8D4L - chains A and B; structure by X-ray diffraction, 1.70 A resolution.

Chain A (and B):
Molecule: 3C-like proteinase nsp5
Organism: Severe acute respiratory syndrome coronavirus 2
Notes: EC 3.4.22.69; chain B of this document is another copy of the same molecule, construct and numbering; everything in this record applies to it too
UniProt: P0DTD1 (R1AB_SARS2); residues 1-306 here correspond to UniProt positions 3264-3569 (UniProt number = residue number + 3263)
Amino-acid sequence (306 residues; each row starts with the number of its first residue):
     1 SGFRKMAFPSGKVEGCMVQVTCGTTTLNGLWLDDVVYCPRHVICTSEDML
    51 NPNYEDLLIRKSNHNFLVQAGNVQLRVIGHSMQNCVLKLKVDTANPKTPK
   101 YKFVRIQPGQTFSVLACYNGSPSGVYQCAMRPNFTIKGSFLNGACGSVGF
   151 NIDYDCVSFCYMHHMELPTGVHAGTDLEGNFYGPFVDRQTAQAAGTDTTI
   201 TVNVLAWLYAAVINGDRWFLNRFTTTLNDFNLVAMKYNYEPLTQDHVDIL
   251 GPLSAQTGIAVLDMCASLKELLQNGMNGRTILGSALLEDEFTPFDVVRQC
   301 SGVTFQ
Unresolved in the structure: 306
Construct notes: engineered mutation Ala-144 (Ser3407 in P0DTD1)
Swiss-Prot annotation at these positions:
  - active site: His-41 (For 3CL-PRO activity), Cys-145 (Nucleophile)
  - site: Gln-306 (Cleavage)
  - cross-link (Glycyl lysine isopeptide (Lys-Gly)): Lys-5 (interchain with G-Cter in ubiquitin), Lys-90 (interchain with G-Cter in ubiquitin)
From the paper describing this entry:
  - mutagenesis - S144A (1.8-fold), M165D (>14-fold), M165F (>14-fold), M165G (>14-fold), M165H (>14-fold), M165K (>14-fold), M165P (>14-fold), M165R (>14-fold), M165W (>14-fold), M165Y (41.7-fold), E166G (7.4-fold), E166H (>17.5-fold), E166I (>17.5-fold), E166K (>17.5-fold), E166L (>17.5-fold), E166Y (>17.5-fold), H172A (11.3-fold), H172C (>21.0-fold), H172D (>21.0-fold), H172E (>21.0-fold), H172F, H172G (>21.0-fold), H172I (>21.0-fold), H172K (>21.0-fold), H172L (>21.0-fold), H172M (>21.0-fold), H172N (>21.0-fold), H172Q (3.2-fold), H172R (>21.0-fold), H172S (>21.0-fold), H172T (>21.0-fold), H172V (>21.0-fold), H172Y (13.9-fold), Q192A (6.2-fold), Q192C (7.0-fold), Q192F (3.5-fold), Q192H (8.2-fold), Q192I (5.6-fold), Q192L (4.3-fold), Q192P (7.6-fold), Q192S (8.9-fold), Q192T (9.2-fold), Q192V (9.0-fold), Q192W (8.0-fold): decreased catalytic activity
  - mutagenesis - S144A, H172Y: decreased growth
  - mutagenesis - S144A (20.5-fold), M165T (29.9-fold), E166G (16.4-fold), H172A (>113.7-fold), H172F (>42-fold), H172Q (>42-fold), Q192A, Q192C (>22.2-fold), Q192F (>22.2-fold), Q192H (>22.2-fold), Q192I, Q192L, Q192P, Q192S, Q192T, Q192V (>22.2-fold), Q192W (>22.2-fold): decreased binding to nirmatrelvir
  - catalytic residues: His-41, Gly-143, Cys-145 (citing earlier work)
  - mutagenesis - H41M, H41T, H41Y, H163W: abolished catalytic activity
  - mutagenesis - T135I, H164N (4.2-fold), M165A, M165C, M165I, M165T, M165V, E166Q: unchanged catalytic activity
  - mutagenesis - M49I, M49L (1.74-fold), Q189E (1.9-fold): increased catalytic activity
  - mutagenesis - Q192F (>25.5-fold): decreased binding to PF-00835231
  - mutagenesis - Q192F (>7.7-fold): decreased binding to GC-376
  - mutagenesis - M49I, M49L, M49T, M49V: unchanged binding to nirmatrelvir
  - mutagenesis - T135I, H164N: unchanged binding to all three inhibitors

Chain A / chain B interface:
Residue-residue contacts (95):
  Ser-1(A) / Gly-138(B)
  Ser-1(A) / Ser-139(B)
  Ser-1(A) / Phe-140(B)  hydrogen bond (backbone-backbone)
  Ser-1(A) / Glu-166(B)  hydrogen bond
  Ser-1(A) / Gly-170(B)
  Ser-1(A) / His-172(B)
  Gly-2(A) / Gly-138(B)
  Gly-2(A) / Ser-139(B)  hydrogen bond (backbone-side chain)
  Phe-3(A) / Gly-138(B)
  Arg-4(A) / Tyr-126(B)
  Arg-4(A) / Gln-127(B)  hydrogen bond (side chain-backbone)
  Arg-4(A) / Cys-128(B)
  Arg-4(A) / Lys-137(B)  hydrogen bond (side chain-backbone)
  Arg-4(A) / Ser-139(B)
  Arg-4(A) / Glu-290(B)  salt bridge
  Lys-5(A) / Arg-4(B)
  Lys-5(A) / Tyr-126(B)
  Met-6(A) / Gly-124(B)
  Met-6(A) / Val-125(B)
  Met-6(A) / Tyr-126(B)  hydrophobic
  Met-6(A) / Ser-139(B)
  Ala-7(A) / Gly-124(B)
  Ala-7(A) / Val-125(B)  hydrogen bond (backbone-backbone)
  Phe-8(A) / Val-125(B)
  Pro-9(A) / Ser-10(B)
  Pro-9(A) / Glu-14(B)
  Pro-9(A) / Pro-122(B)  hydrophobic
  Pro-9(A) / Ser-123(B)
  Ser-10(A) / Pro-9(B)
  Ser-10(A) / Ser-10(B)  hydrogen bond (side chain-backbone)
  Ser-10(A) / Glu-14(B)  hydrogen bond (backbone-side chain)
  Gly-11(A) / Gly-11(B)
  Gly-11(A) / Glu-14(B)  hydrogen bond (backbone-side chain)
  Glu-14(A) / Pro-9(B)
  Glu-14(A) / Ser-10(B)  hydrogen bond (side chain-backbone)
  Glu-14(A) / Gly-11(B)  hydrogen bond (side chain-backbone)
  Tyr-118(A) / Gly-302(B)
  Tyr-118(A) / Thr-304(B)
  Ser-121(A) / Thr-304(B)
  Ser-121(A) / Phe-305(B)
  Pro-122(A) / Pro-9(B)  hydrophobic
  Pro-122(A) / Thr-304(B)
  Pro-122(A) / Phe-305(B)  hydrogen bond (backbone-backbone)
  Ser-123(A) / Pro-9(B)
  Ser-123(A) / Val-303(B)  hydrogen bond (side chain-backbone)
  Ser-123(A) / Phe-305(B)
  Gly-124(A) / Met-6(B)
  Gly-124(A) / Ala-7(B)
  Gly-124(A) / Pro-9(B)
  Val-125(A) / Met-6(B)
  Val-125(A) / Ala-7(B)  hydrogen bond (backbone-backbone)
  Val-125(A) / Phe-8(B)
  Val-125(A) / Val-125(B)  hydrophobic
  Tyr-126(A) / Arg-4(B)
  Tyr-126(A) / Lys-5(B)
  Tyr-126(A) / Met-6(B)  hydrophobic
  Gln-127(A) / Arg-4(B)  hydrogen bond (backbone-side chain)
  Lys-137(A) / Arg-4(B)  hydrogen bond (backbone-side chain)
  Gly-138(A) / Ser-1(B)
  Gly-138(A) / Gly-2(B)
  Gly-138(A) / Phe-3(B)
  Ser-139(A) / Ser-1(B)
  Ser-139(A) / Gly-2(B)  hydrogen bond (side chain-backbone)
  Ser-139(A) / Arg-4(B)
  Ser-139(A) / Met-6(B)
  Ser-139(A) / Gln-299(B)  hydrogen bond
  Phe-140(A) / Ser-1(B)  hydrogen bond (backbone-backbone)
  Leu-141(A) / Gln-299(B)
  Leu-141(A) / Cys-300(B)
  Leu-141(A) / Ser-301(B)
  Leu-141(A) / Gly-302(B)
  Glu-166(A) / Ser-1(B)  hydrogen bond (side chain-backbone)
  His-172(A) / Ser-1(B)  hydrogen bond (side chain-backbone)
  Thr-280(A) / Leu-286(B)
  Gly-283(A) / Leu-286(B)
  Ala-285(A) / Ala-285(B)  hydrophobic
  Ala-285(A) / Leu-286(B)  hydrophobic
  Leu-286(A) / Thr-280(B)
  Leu-286(A) / Gly-283(B)
  Leu-286(A) / Ala-285(B)  hydrophobic
  Glu-290(A) / Arg-4(B)  salt bridge
  Gln-299(A) / Ser-139(B)  hydrogen bond
  Gln-299(A) / Leu-141(B)
  Cys-300(A) / Leu-141(B)
  Ser-301(A) / Leu-141(B)
  Gly-302(A) / Tyr-118(B)
  Gly-302(A) / Leu-141(B)
  Val-303(A) / Ser-123(B)  hydrogen bond (backbone-side chain)
  Thr-304(A) / Tyr-118(B)
  Thr-304(A) / Ser-121(B)
  Thr-304(A) / Pro-122(B)
  Thr-304(A) / Ser-123(B)
  Phe-305(A) / Ser-121(B)
  Phe-305(A) / Pro-122(B)  hydrogen bond (backbone-backbone)
  Phe-305(A) / Ser-123(B)
Interface residues without a listed pair, chain A (44 interface residues in all): Lys-12, Leu-115, Cys-128, Gly-170, Ser-284
Interface residues without a listed pair, chain B (43 interface residues in all): Leu-115, Ser-284

Summary:
Chain A and chain B form an interface of 44 and 43 residues respectively; the contacts include 24 hydrogen
bonds and 2 salt bridges. Polar pairs include Arg-4(A)/Glu-290(B), Ser-1(A)/Glu-166(B) and
Gly-2(A)/Ser-139(B). The paper reports catalytic residues His-41(A), Gly-143(A) and Cys-145(A); S144A, M165D
and M165F of chain A, among others, reduce catalytic activity; 61 substitutions were tested in all.
Chain A and chain B are both 3C-like proteinase nsp5 (Severe acute respiratory syndrome coronavirus 2); the
structure, Crystal Structure of SARS-CoV-2 Main Protease (Mpro) S144A Mutant, was determined by X-ray
diffraction (same publication as 8D4J, 8D4K, 8D4M and 8D4N).
